8FNQ - chains A and H of the 12 polymer chains in the assembly; structure by electron microscopy, 2.80 A resolution.

Chain A (and H):
Protein: Lamina-associated polypeptide 2, isoform alpha, Integrase chimera
Organism: Homo sapiens
Notes: EC 2.7.7.-, 3.1.-.-; chain H of this document is another copy of the same molecule, construct and numbering; everything in this record applies to it too
UniProtKB: chimeric construct of P42166, P12497: residues -53 to -3 from P42166 (LAP2A_HUMAN) positions 50-100 (UniProt number = residue number + 103); residues 1-288 from P12497 positions 1148-1435 (UniProt number = residue number + 1147)
Chain sequence (364 residues; each row starts with the number of its first residue; numbers below 1 keep their minus sign (Gly-75 is residue -75)):
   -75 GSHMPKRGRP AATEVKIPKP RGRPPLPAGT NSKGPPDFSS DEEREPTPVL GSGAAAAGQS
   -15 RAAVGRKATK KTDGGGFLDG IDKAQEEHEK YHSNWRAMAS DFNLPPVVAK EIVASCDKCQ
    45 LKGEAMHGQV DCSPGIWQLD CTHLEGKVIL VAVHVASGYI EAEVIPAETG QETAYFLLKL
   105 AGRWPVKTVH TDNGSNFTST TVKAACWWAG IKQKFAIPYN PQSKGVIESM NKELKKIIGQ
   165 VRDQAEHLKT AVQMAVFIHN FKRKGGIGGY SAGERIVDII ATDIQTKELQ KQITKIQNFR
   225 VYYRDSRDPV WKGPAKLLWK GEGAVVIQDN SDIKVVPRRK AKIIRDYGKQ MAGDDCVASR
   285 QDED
Unresolved in the structure: -75 to 0, 229-235, 269-288 (chain H: -75 to 1, 45-56, 140-148, 229-234, 271-288)
Differences from the reference sequence: expression tag (-75 to -54); conflict Gln-17 (Arg86 in P42166); linker (-2 to 0); engineered mutation Lys138 (Glu1285 in P12497), Ala140 (Gly1287 in P12497), Lys148 (Gln1295 in P12497)
Ion coordination: Zn2+: His12, His16, Cys40, Cys43; Mg2+ site 1: Asp64, Asp116 (together with OZ1); Mg2+ site 2: Asp64, Glu152 (together with OZ1)
Residues lining bound ligands: OZ1 (4-amino-N-[(2,4-difluorophenyl)methyl]-1-hydroxy-6-(6-hydroxyhexyl)-2-oxo-1,2-dihydro-1,8-naphthyridine-3-carboxamide): Asp64, Cys65, Asp116, Asn117, Gly118, Pro142, Tyr143, Pro145, Gln146, Lys148, Glu152
UniProt features mapped onto this chain:
  - modified residue: Thr-46 (Phosphothreonine), Ser-44 (Phosphoserine), Ser-37 (Phosphoserine), Ser-36 (Phosphoserine), Thr-29 (Phosphothreonine), Ser-24 (Phosphoserine), Arg-15 (Omega-N-methylarginine)
  - zinc finger: Asp3 to Gln44 (Integrase-type)
  - DNA-binding region: Phe223 to Asp270 (Integrase-type)
  - binding site (Zn(2+)): His12, His16, Cys40, Cys43
  - binding site (Mg(2+)): Asp64, Asp116, Glu152
What the authors report for this chain:
  - binding site for OZ1: Asn117, Gly118, Pro142, Tyr143
  - conformationally variable residues: Tyr143
  - catalytic residues: Glu152 (citing earlier work)
  - mutagenesis - G140A (3- to 5-fold), Q148K (5- to 10-fold): decreased catalytic activity
  - mutagenesis - E138K: unchanged catalytic activity
  - mutagenesis - Q148K: decreased growth
  - mutagenesis - E138K/G140A/Q148K (1.0 kcal/mol): decreased binding to DTG (from molecular simulation)

Chain A / chain H interface:
Residue-residue contacts (10; chain A residue first):
  Phe1(A) - Arg269(H)
  Lys14(A) - Trp131(H)  hydrogen bond (side chain-backbone)
  Lys14(A) - Trp132(H)  hydrogen bond (side chain-backbone)
  Tyr15(A) - Trp132(H)  hydrogen bond (side chain-backbone)
  Tyr15(A) - Ala133(H)
  Tyr15(A) - Gly134(H)
  Ser24(A) - Lys215(H)  hydrogen bond
  Asp25(A) - Lys215(H)  salt bridge
  Asn27(A) - Thr218(H)
  Asn27(A) - Lys219(H)
Also at the interface, not in a pair above, chain H (9 interface residues in all): Glu212

Overview:
The interface between chain A and chain H involves 6 residues on one side and 9 on the other; the contacts
include 4 hydrogen bonds and 1 salt bridge. Among the polar pairs are Asp25(A)-Lys215(H), Lys14(A)-Trp131(H)
and Lys14(A)-Trp132(H). From the paper: the catalytic residue Glu152(A); G140A and Q148K of chain A reduce
catalytic activity; 4 substitutions were tested in all.
Chain A and chain H are both Lamina-associated polypeptide 2, isoform alpha, Integrase chimera (Homo sapiens);
the structure, Structure of E138K/G140A/Q148K HIV-1 intasome with 4d bound, was determined by electron
microscopy together with 8FND, 8FNG, 8FNH, 8FNJ, 8FNL, 8FNM, 8FNO and 8FNP from the same study.
